PDB entry 8IAM | electron microscopy, 3.10 A resolution | chains A and B of the 8 polymer chains in the assembly

== Chain A ==
Molecule: Chimera of Long chain base biosynthesis protein 1 and Serine palmitoyltransferase 1
Source organism: Arabidopsis thaliana
Notes: EC 2.3.1.50
UniProtKB: chimeric construct of Q94IB8, P25045: residues 25-101 from Q94IB8 (LCB1_ARATH) positions 1-77 (UniProt number = residue number - 24); residues 102-558 from P25045 positions 102-558 (same numbers)
Sequence (534 residues; each row starts with the number of its first residue):
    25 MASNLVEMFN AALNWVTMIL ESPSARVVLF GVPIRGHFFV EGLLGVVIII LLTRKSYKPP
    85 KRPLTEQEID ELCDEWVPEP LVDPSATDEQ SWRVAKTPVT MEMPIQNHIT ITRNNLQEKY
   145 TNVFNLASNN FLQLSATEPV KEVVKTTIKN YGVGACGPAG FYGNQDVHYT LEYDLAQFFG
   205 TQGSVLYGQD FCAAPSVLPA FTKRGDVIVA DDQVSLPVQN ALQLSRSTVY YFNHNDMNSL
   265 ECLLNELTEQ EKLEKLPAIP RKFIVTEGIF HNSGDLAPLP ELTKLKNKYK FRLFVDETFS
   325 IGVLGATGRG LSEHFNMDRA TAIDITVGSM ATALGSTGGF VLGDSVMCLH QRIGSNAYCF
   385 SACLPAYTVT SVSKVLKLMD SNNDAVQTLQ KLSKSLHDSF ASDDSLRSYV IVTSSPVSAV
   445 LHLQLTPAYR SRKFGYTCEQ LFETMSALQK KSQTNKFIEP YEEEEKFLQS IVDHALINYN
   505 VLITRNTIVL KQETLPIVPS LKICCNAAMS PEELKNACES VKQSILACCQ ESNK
Not modelled in the structure: 25-59, 555-558
Ligand contacts: pyridoxal phosphate (PLP): Phe-384, Ser-385, Ala-386
Curated features (UniProtKB/Swiss-Prot):
  - modified residue: Thr-121 (Phosphothreonine)

== Chain B ==
Molecule: Serine palmitoyltransferase 2
Source organism: Saccharomyces cerevisiae
Notes: EC 2.3.1.50
UniProtKB: P40970 (LCB2_YEAST); numbering as in UniProt (aligned over 1-561)
Sequence (561 residues; row label = number of the first residue in the row):
     1 MSTPANYTRV PLCEPEELPD DIQKENEYGT LDSPGHLYQV KSRHGKPLPE PVVDTPPYYI
    61 SLLTYLNYLI LIILGHVHDF LGMTFQKNKH LDLLEHDGLA PWFSNFESFY VRRIKMRIDD
   121 CFSRPTTGVP GRFIRCIDRI SHNINEYFTY SGAVYPCMNL SSYNYLGFAQ SKGQCTDAAL
   181 ESVDKYSIQS GGPRAQIGTT DLHIKAEKLV ARFIGKEDAL VFSMGYGTNA NLFNAFLDKK
   241 CLVISDELNH TSIRTGVRLS GAAVRTFKHG DMVGLEKLIR EQIVLGQPKT NRPWKKILIC
   301 AEGLFSMEGT LCNLPKLVEL KKKYKCYLFI DEAHSIGAMG PTGRGVCEIF GVDPKDVDIL
   361 MGTFTKSFGA AGGYIAADQW IIDRLRLDLT TVSYSESMPA PVLAQTISSL QTISGEICPG
   421 QGTERLQRIA FNSRYLRLAL QRLGFIVYGV ADSPVIPLLL YCPSKMPAFS RMMLQRRIAV
   481 VVVAYPATPL IESRVRFCMS ASLTKEDIDY LLRHVSEVGD KLNLKSNSGK SSYDGKRQRW
   541 DIEEVIRRTP EDCKDDKYFV N
Not modelled in the structure: 1-6
Covalent attachments: pyridoxal phosphate (PLP) linked to Lys-366
Ligand contacts:
  - pyridoxal phosphate (PLP): Gly-225, Tyr-226, Asn-229, His-250, Ser-252, Glu-302, Ser-306, Asp-331, Ala-333, His-334, Thr-363, Thr-365, Gly-372
  - Z1T (N-[(2S,3R,4E)-1,3-dihydroxyoctadec-4-en-2-yl]tetracosanamide): Tyr-65, Tyr-68, Leu-69, Ile-72, Ile-73, His-76, Val-77, Phe-80, Phe-106, Tyr-110, Tyr-485, Leu-490
Curated features (UniProtKB/Swiss-Prot):
  - modified residue: Lys-366 (N6-(pyridoxal phosphate)lysine)

== Interface between chain A and chain B ==
Pairs across the interface (160):
  Ile-93(A) / Arg-280(B)
  Asp-94(A) / Arg-280(B)  salt bridge
  Cys-97(A) / Ile-283(B)  hydrophobic
  Trp-100(A) / Ile-283(B)  hydrophobic
  Trp-100(A) / Pro-293(B)
  Trp-100(A) / Trp-294(B)  hydrogen bond (side chain-backbone)
  Trp-100(A) / Tyr-324(B)
  Trp-100(A) / Lys-325(B)  hydrogen bond (backbone-side chain)
  Pro-102(A) / Lys-325(B)
  Glu-103(A) / Lys-295(B)
  Glu-103(A) / Tyr-327(B)  hydrogen bond (backbone-side chain)
  Pro-104(A) / Lys-296(B)
  Pro-104(A) / Tyr-327(B)
  Leu-105(A) / Lys-296(B)  hydrogen bond (backbone-side chain)
  Leu-105(A) / Tyr-327(B)  hydrophobic
  Leu-105(A) / Asp-358(B)
  Leu-105(A) / Ile-381(B)  hydrophobic
  Val-106(A) / Trp-380(B)  hydrophobic
  Val-106(A) / Arg-384(B)
  Asp-107(A) / Arg-384(B)
  Thr-111(A) / Arg-384(B)
  Thr-111(A) / Leu-387(B)
  Gln-114(A) / Arg-384(B)  hydrogen bond
  Gln-114(A) / Leu-387(B)
  Val-118(A) / Arg-386(B)
  Val-118(A) / Leu-387(B)  hydrophobic
  Thr-121(A) / Arg-194(B)
  Thr-121(A) / Ala-195(B)
  Pro-122(A) / Gln-196(B)
  Val-123(A) / Thr-199(B)
  Val-123(A) / Thr-200(B)
  Val-123(A) / Asp-201(B)
  Thr-124(A) / Thr-199(B)
  Thr-124(A) / Thr-200(B)
  Thr-124(A) / Asp-201(B)  hydrogen bond (backbone-backbone)
  Glu-126(A) / Tyr-186(B)
  Glu-126(A) / Asp-201(B)
  Met-127(A) / Tyr-186(B)
  Pro-128(A) / Lys-185(B)
  Pro-128(A) / Tyr-186(B)
  Pro-128(A) / Ser-187(B)
  Ile-129(A) / Gln-189(B)
  Ile-129(A) / Gly-191(B)
  Ile-129(A) / Ile-197(B)
  Asn-149(A) / Ile-197(B)
  Ala-151(A) / Gln-196(B)  hydrogen bond (backbone-side chain)
  Ala-151(A) / Ile-197(B)
  Asn-153(A) / Gly-191(B)  hydrogen bond (backbone-backbone)
  Asn-154(A) / Gln-189(B)
  Asn-154(A) / Ser-190(B)  hydrogen bond (side chain-backbone)
  Ser-159(A) / Ile-188(B)
  Lys-165(A) / Val-183(B)
  Val-168(A) / Ile-188(B)  hydrophobic
  Lys-169(A) / Asp-184(B)  salt bridge
  Ile-172(A) / Leu-180(B)  hydrophobic
  Ile-172(A) / Val-183(B)  hydrophobic
  Lys-173(A) / Ser-171(B)
  Asn-174(A) / Pro-15(B)
  Asn-174(A) / Val-129(B)
  Tyr-175(A) / Thr-127(B)
  Tyr-175(A) / Gly-128(B)
  Tyr-175(A) / Val-129(B)
  Tyr-175(A) / Ser-171(B)
  Gly-176(A) / Val-129(B)
  Gly-176(A) / Gln-170(B)
  Val-177(A) / Gln-405(B)
  Gly-178(A) / Gly-369(B)
  Ala-179(A) / Pro-130(B)
  Cys-180(A) / Ser-162(B)
  Cys-180(A) / Tyr-163(B)
  Cys-180(A) / Ala-169(B)  hydrophobic
  Ala-183(A) / Ser-123(B)
  Gly-184(A) / Phe-122(B)
  Gly-184(A) / Ser-123(B)  hydrogen bond (backbone-backbone)
  Phe-185(A) / Ser-123(B)  hydrogen bond (backbone-backbone)
  Phe-185(A) / Arg-124(B)
  Phe-185(A) / Val-481(B)  hydrophobic
  Phe-185(A) / Arg-496(B)
  Tyr-186(A) / Arg-124(B)  hydrogen bond
  Tyr-186(A) / Thr-126(B)
  Tyr-186(A) / Ser-161(B)
  Tyr-186(A) / Ala-479(B)
  Tyr-186(A) / Val-480(B)
  Asn-188(A) / Pro-125(B)
  Asn-188(A) / Thr-126(B)
  Gln-189(A) / Thr-126(B)
  Asp-190(A) / Pro-11(B)
  Asp-190(A) / Leu-12(B)
  Asp-190(A) / Cys-13(B)  hydrogen bond (side chain-backbone)
  Asp-190(A) / Thr-126(B)
  Asp-190(A) / Thr-127(B)
  Tyr-193(A) / Val-10(B)  hydrophobic
  Thr-194(A) / Leu-12(B)
  Tyr-197(A) / Arg-9(B)
  Tyr-197(A) / Val-10(B)
  Gly-212(A) / Met-224(B)
  Gln-213(A) / Ser-223(B)  hydrogen bond
  Gln-213(A) / Met-224(B)
  Asp-214(A) / Glu-396(B)
  Phe-215(A) / Asn-231(B)
  Phe-215(A) / Thr-390(B)
  Phe-215(A) / Tyr-394(B)  hydrophobic
  Phe-215(A) / Ser-395(B)
  Cys-216(A) / Gly-227(B)
  Leu-240(A) / Thr-390(B)
  Leu-240(A) / Tyr-394(B)  hydrophobic
  Gln-247(A) / Leu-259(B)  hydrogen bond (side chain-backbone)
  Leu-248(A) / Arg-258(B)
  Arg-250(A) / Arg-258(B)
  Ile-283(A) / Glu-95(B)
  Ile-283(A) / Gly-98(B)
  Ile-283(A) / Ala-100(B)
  Pro-284(A) / Ala-100(B)
  Arg-285(A) / Pro-101(B)
  Arg-285(A) / Trp-102(B)  hydrogen bond (side chain-backbone)
  Arg-285(A) / Glu-107(B)  salt bridge
  Phe-287(A) / Trp-102(B)  hydrophobic
  Lys-314(A) / Asp-97(B)
  Lys-314(A) / Leu-99(B)
  Arg-316(A) / Ala-100(B)  hydrogen bond (side chain-backbone)
  Arg-316(A) / Trp-102(B)
  Ala-355(A) / Glu-396(B)
  Gly-359(A) / Gln-189(B)
  Thr-361(A) / Pro-399(B)
  Asp-368(A) / Trp-102(B)  hydrogen bond
  Val-370(A) / Phe-103(B)  hydrophobic
  Ile-377(A) / Val-111(B)  hydrophobic
  Asn-380(A) / Tyr-226(B)
  Asn-380(A) / Thr-251(B)
  Asn-380(A) / Thr-255(B)
  Ala-381(A) / Tyr-226(B)  hydrophobic
  Phe-384(A) / Tyr-226(B)
  Phe-384(A) / His-250(B)
  Phe-384(A) / Thr-251(B)
  Ser-385(A) / Met-224(B)
  Ala-386(A) / Thr-365(B)
  Tyr-391(A) / Pro-399(B)
  Tyr-391(A) / Pro-401(B)
  Tyr-391(A) / Val-402(B)
  Ser-395(A) / Ile-188(B)
  Lys-475(A) / Lys-240(B)  hydrogen bond (backbone-side chain)
  Ser-476(A) / Asp-238(B)
  Ser-476(A) / Lys-239(B)
  Ser-476(A) / Lys-240(B)
  Ser-476(A) / Lys-295(B)  hydrogen bond (backbone-side chain)
  Thr-478(A) / Lys-295(B)
  Thr-508(A) / Gln-196(B)
  Thr-511(A) / Ser-393(B)
  Ile-512(A) / Tyr-394(B)
  Val-513(A) / Asp-388(B)
  Val-513(A) / Leu-389(B)
  Val-513(A) / Ser-393(B)
  Val-513(A) / Tyr-394(B)  hydrogen bond (backbone-side chain)
  Lys-515(A) / Ala-235(B)
  Lys-515(A) / Asp-388(B)  salt bridge
  Gln-516(A) / Asn-234(B)
  Gln-516(A) / Ala-235(B)
  Gln-516(A) / Asp-388(B)
  Gln-516(A) / Thr-390(B)
  Glu-517(A) / Tyr-394(B)  hydrogen bond
Other interface residues (no listed pair), chain A (114 interface residues in all): Glu-90, Leu-96, Asp-98, Val-101, Pro-108, Ala-110, Ser-115, Arg-117, Met-125, Ser-152, Gln-157, Ala-160, Val-164, Gly-181, Pro-182, Gly-187, Val-191, Phe-225, Asn-244, Phe-315, Asp-348, Ile-349, Ser-360, Met-371, His-374, Lys-480, Leu-506, Cys-528
Other interface residues (no listed pair), chain B (105 interface residues in all): Asp-92, Ser-104, Thr-176, Ala-179, Gly-198, Phe-236, Val-284, Ile-297, Asp-383, Leu-385

== Overview ==
114 residues of chain A and 105 residues of chain B are in contact, with 22 hydrogen bonds and 4 salt bridges.
Among the polar pairs are Asp-94(A)/Arg-280(B), Lys-169(A)/Asp-184(B) and Arg-285(A)/Glu-107(B). Bound to
chain A: pyridoxal phosphate. Ligands of chain B: compound Z1T.
Chain A is Chimera of Long chain base biosynthesis protein 1 and Serine palmitoyltransferase 1 (Arabidopsis
thaliana) and chain B is Serine palmitoyltransferase 2 (Saccharomyces cerevisiae); the structure, Cryo-EM
structure of the yeast SPT-ORM2 (ORM2-S3D) complex, was determined by electron microscopy (same publication as
8IAJ and 8IAK).
